PDB entry 8R6S | electron microscopy, 2.49 A resolution | chains E and F of the 21 polymer chains in the assembly

== Chain E ==
Name: DNA-directed RNA polymerase subunit beta''
Source organism: Sinapis alba
UniProt: A0A6C0M829 (A0A6C0M829_SINAL); numbering as in UniProt (aligned over 1-1373)
Sequence (1373 residues; row label = number of the first residue in the row):
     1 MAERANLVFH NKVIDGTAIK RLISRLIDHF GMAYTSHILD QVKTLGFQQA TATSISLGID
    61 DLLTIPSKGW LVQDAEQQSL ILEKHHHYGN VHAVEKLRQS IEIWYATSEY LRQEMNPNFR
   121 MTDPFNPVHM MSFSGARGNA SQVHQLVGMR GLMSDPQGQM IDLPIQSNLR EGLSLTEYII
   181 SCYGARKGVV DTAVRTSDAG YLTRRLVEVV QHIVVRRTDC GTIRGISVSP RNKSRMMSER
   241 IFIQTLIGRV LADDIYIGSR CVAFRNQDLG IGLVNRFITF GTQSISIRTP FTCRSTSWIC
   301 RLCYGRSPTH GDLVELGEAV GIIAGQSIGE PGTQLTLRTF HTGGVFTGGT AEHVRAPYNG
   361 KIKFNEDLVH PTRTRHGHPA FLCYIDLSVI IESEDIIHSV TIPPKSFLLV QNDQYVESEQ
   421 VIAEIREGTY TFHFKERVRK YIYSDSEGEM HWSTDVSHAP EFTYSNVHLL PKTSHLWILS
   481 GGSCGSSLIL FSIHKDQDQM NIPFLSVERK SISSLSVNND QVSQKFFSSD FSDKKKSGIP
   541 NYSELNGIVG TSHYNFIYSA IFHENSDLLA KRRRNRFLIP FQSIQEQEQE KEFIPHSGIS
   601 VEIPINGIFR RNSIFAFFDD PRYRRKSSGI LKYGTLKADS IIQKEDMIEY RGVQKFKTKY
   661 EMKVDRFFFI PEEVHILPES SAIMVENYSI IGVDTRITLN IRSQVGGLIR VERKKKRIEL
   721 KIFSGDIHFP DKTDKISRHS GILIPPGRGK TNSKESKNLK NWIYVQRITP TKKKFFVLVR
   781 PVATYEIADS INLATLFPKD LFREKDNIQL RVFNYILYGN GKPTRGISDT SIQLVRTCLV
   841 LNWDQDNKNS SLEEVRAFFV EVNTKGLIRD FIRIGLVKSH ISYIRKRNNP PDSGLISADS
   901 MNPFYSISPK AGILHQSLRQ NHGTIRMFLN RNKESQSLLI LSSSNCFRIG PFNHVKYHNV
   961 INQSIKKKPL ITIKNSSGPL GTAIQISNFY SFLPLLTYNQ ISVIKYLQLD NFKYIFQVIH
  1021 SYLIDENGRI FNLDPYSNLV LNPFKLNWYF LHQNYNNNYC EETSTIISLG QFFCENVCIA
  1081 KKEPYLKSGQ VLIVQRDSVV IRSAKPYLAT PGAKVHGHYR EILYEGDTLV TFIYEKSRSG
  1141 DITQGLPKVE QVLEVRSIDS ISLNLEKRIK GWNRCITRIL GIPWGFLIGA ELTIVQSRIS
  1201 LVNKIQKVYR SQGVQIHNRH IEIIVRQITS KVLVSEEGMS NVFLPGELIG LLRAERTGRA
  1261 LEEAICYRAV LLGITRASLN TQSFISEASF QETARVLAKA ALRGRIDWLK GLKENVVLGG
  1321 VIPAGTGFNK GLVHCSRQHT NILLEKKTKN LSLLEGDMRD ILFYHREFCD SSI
Unresolved in the structure: 1-4, 333-350, 427-435, 505-565, 581-598, 634-664, 748-759, 844-854, 877-884, 891-900, 906-921, 929-936, 951-971, 1057-1064, 1136-1144, 1156-1161, 1332-1359, 1370-1373
Metal / ion sites: Zn2+: Cys220, Cys293, Cys300, Cys303

== Chain F ==
Name: PAP1
Source organism: Sinapis alba
Sequence (911 residues; row label = number of the first residue in the row):
     1 MSLFFLNPAL PSNSIHPIPR RAAGISSIRC SISAPEKKPR RRRKQQQKRE NEDSSSFGSS
    61 EAVSALERSL RLTFMDELME RARNRDPSGV SEVIYDMIAA GLSPGPRSFH GLVVAHALNG
   121 DEQGAMHSLR KELGAGQRPL PETMIALVRL SGSKGNAQRG LELLAAMEKL NYDIRQAWLI
   181 LVEELVRTNH LEEANKVFLK GARGGMRATD QLYDLMIEED CKAGDHSNAL DISYEMEAAG
   241 RFATTFHFNC LLSVQATCGI PEVAYATFEN MEYGEDFMKP DTETYNWVIQ AYTRADSYDR
   301 VQDVAELLGM MVEDYKRVQP NVKTHALLVE CFTKYCVVKE AIRHFRALKN FEGGTKVLHN
   361 AGNFEDPLSL YLRALCREGR IVELIDALDA MRRDNQPIPP RAMIMSRKYR TLVSSWIEPL
   421 QEEAELGYEI DYLARYVEEG GLTGERKRWV PRRGKTPLDP DAAGFIYSNP IETSFKQRCL
   481 EDWKVHHRKL LRTLQSEGLP VLGDASESDY MRVMERLRNI IKGPAQNLLK PKAASKMVVS
   541 ELKEELEAQG LPIDGTRNVL YQRVQKARRI NKSRGRPLWV PPIEEEEEEV DEEVDELICR
   601 IKLHEGDTEF WKRRFLGEGL IETTAETKET DESSVATGEI ENKTEVVAKE ADDDEDDEEE
   661 EQEGDEDDDE NEEEEEAVVV EPENRAEGED LIKNKAADAK RHLQMIGVQL LKESDEANRT
   721 KKRGKRASRM TLEDDADEDW FPEEPFEAFK EMRERKVFDV SDMYTIADVW GWTWEKDFKN
   781 KTPRRWSQEW EVELAIVLMA KVIELGGVPT IGDCAVILRA AIRAPMPSSF LKILQTTHSL
   841 GYAFGSPLYD EIITLCLDLG ELDAAIAIVA DMETTGITVP DQTLDKVISA RQSNEIPKSE
   901 HEEPPSSSES S
Unresolved in the structure: 1-62, 498-506, 522-593, 617-739, 896-911

== Chain E / chain F interface ==
Pairs across the interface (99):
  Arg217(E) - Glu269(F)
  Arg217(E) - Asn270(F)
  Arg217(E) - Tyr273(F)
  Asp219(E) - Tyr273(F)
  Cys220(E) - Tyr273(F)
  Ser227(E) - Arg755(F)  hydrogen bond (side chain-backbone)
  Ser227(E) - Lys756(F)
  Arg294(E) - Glu272(F)  salt bridge
  Arg294(E) - Tyr273(F)
  Trp298(E) - Tyr273(F)  hydrophobic
  Ser1162(E) - Trp740(F)
  Asn1164(E) - Trp740(F)
  Leu1165(E) - Trp740(F)
  Lys1167(E) - Glu743(F)
  Arg1168(E) - Trp740(F)
  Arg1168(E) - Phe741(F)  hydrogen bond (side chain-backbone)
  Trp1172(E) - Phe741(F)  hydrophobic
  Trp1172(E) - Pro742(F)  hydrogen bond (side chain-backbone)
  Trp1172(E) - Glu743(F)  hydrogen bond (side chain-backbone)
  Cys1175(E) - Pro745(F)  hydrophobic
  Thr1177(E) - Arg492(F)  hydrogen bond (backbone-side chain)
  Arg1178(E) - Arg492(F)
  Arg1178(E) - Ser496(F)
  Ile1179(E) - Trp611(F)
  Ile1179(E) - Arg614(F)  hydrogen bond (backbone-side chain)
  Ile1179(E) - Pro745(F)  hydrophobic
  Ile1179(E) - Phe746(F)  hydrophobic
  Leu1180(E) - Trp611(F)  hydrophobic
  Gly1181(E) - Trp611(F)
  Ile1182(E) - Glu605(F)
  Trp1184(E) - Trp611(F)
  Trp1184(E) - Met763(F)  hydrophobic
  Trp1184(E) - Tyr764(F)
  Trp1184(E) - Thr765(F)
  Leu1187(E) - Phe758(F)  hydrophobic
  Ile1188(E) - Phe615(F)  hydrophobic
  Ile1188(E) - Phe749(F)  hydrophobic
  Ile1188(E) - Met752(F)
  Ile1188(E) - Phe758(F)  hydrophobic
  Leu1192(E) - Phe741(F)  hydrophobic
  Leu1192(E) - Ala748(F)  hydrophobic
  Leu1192(E) - Met752(F)  hydrophobic
  Val1195(E) - Phe741(F)  hydrophobic
  Val1195(E) - Val757(F)  hydrophobic
  Gln1196(E) - Trp740(F)
  Gln1196(E) - Phe741(F)  hydrogen bond (side chain-backbone)
  Ile1199(E) - Arg755(F)
  Asn1241(E) - Val301(F)
  Asn1241(E) - Tyr335(F)  hydrogen bond (side chain-backbone)
  Asn1241(E) - Cys336(F)  hydrogen bond (side chain-backbone)
  Asn1241(E) - Val337(F)
  Val1242(E) - Val301(F)  hydrophobic
  Val1242(E) - Gln302(F)  hydrogen bond (backbone-side chain)
  Phe1243(E) - Gln302(F)
  Glu1247(E) - Gln302(F)  hydrogen bond
  Arg1253(E) - Gln302(F)  hydrogen bond
  Arg1253(E) - Asp303(F)  salt bridge
  Arg1253(E) - Glu306(F)  salt bridge
  Arg1256(E) - Glu306(F)  salt bridge
  Arg1256(E) - Gly309(F)
  Arg1256(E) - Met310(F)
  Arg1256(E) - Glu313(F)  salt bridge
  Thr1257(E) - Ala305(F)
  Arg1259(E) - Glu313(F)  salt bridge
  Arg1259(E) - Asp762(F)  hydrogen bond (side chain-backbone)
  Arg1259(E) - Tyr764(F)  hydrogen bond (side chain-backbone)
  Arg1259(E) - Thr765(F)
  Arg1259(E) - Ile766(F)  hydrogen bond (backbone-backbone)
  Ala1260(E) - Leu308(F)  hydrophobic
  Ala1260(E) - Gly309(F)
  Ala1260(E) - Glu340(F)
  Ala1260(E) - Arg343(F)  hydrogen bond (backbone-side chain)
  Ala1260(E) - Ile766(F)
  Leu1261(E) - Ala305(F)  hydrophobic
  Leu1261(E) - Phe332(F)  hydrophobic
  Leu1261(E) - Glu340(F)
  Glu1262(E) - Glu340(F)  hydrogen bond (backbone-side chain)
  Glu1262(E) - Arg343(F)  salt bridge
  Glu1262(E) - Lys779(F)  salt bridge
  Glu1263(E) - Val337(F)
  Glu1263(E) - Lys339(F)  salt bridge
  Glu1263(E) - Glu340(F)
  Gly1304(E) - Tyr298(F)  hydrogen bond (backbone-side chain)
  Ile1306(E) - Tyr298(F)
  Trp1308(E) - Glu262(F)
  Ile1361(E) - Met126(F)  hydrophobic
  Ile1361(E) - Glu162(F)
  Ile1361(E) - Leu163(F)  hydrophobic
  Leu1362(E) - Leu133(F)  hydrophobic
  Leu1362(E) - Ala166(F)
  Leu1362(E) - Leu170(F)  hydrophobic
  His1365(E) - Arg130(F)
  His1365(E) - Leu133(F)
  His1365(E) - Gly134(F)
  Arg1366(E) - Leu133(F)
  Arg1366(E) - Gly134(F)
  Glu1367(E) - Leu133(F)
  Glu1367(E) - Gly134(F)
  Glu1367(E) - Ala135(F)
Other interface residues (no listed pair), chain E (53 interface residues in all): Ile1176, Glu1191, Ser1200, Leu1252, Arg1303, Asp1360, Phe1368
Other interface residues (no listed pair), chain F (62 interface residues in all): Gly136, Lys169, Ile260, Lys279, Thr608, Glu775

== Overview ==
53 residues of chain E and 62 residues of chain F are in contact, with 18 hydrogen bonds and 9 salt bridges.
Polar contacts include Arg294(E)-Glu272(F), Arg1253(E)-Asp303(F) and Arg1253(E)-Glu306(F). Cys220(E),
Cys293(E), Cys300(E) and Cys303(E) form the Zn2+ site.
Chain E is DNA-directed RNA polymerase subunit beta'' and chain F is PAP1, both from Sinapis alba; the
structure, Plastid-encoded RNA polymerase (Integrated model), was determined by electron microscopy, deposited
together with 8R5O, 8RDJ and 8RAS.
